6RWO - chains A and D of the 16 polymer chains in the assembly; structure by electron microscopy, 3.05 A resolution.

[Chain A (and D)]
Name: Pol protein
Organism: Simian immunodeficiency virus
Notes: chain D of this document is another copy of the same molecule, construct and numbering; everything in this record applies to it too
UniProt: E1ANT8 (E1ANT8_SIV); residues 1-289 here correspond to UniProt positions 735-1023 (UniProt number = residue number + 734)
Chain sequence (290 residues; each row starts with the number of its first residue; numbering starts at 0):
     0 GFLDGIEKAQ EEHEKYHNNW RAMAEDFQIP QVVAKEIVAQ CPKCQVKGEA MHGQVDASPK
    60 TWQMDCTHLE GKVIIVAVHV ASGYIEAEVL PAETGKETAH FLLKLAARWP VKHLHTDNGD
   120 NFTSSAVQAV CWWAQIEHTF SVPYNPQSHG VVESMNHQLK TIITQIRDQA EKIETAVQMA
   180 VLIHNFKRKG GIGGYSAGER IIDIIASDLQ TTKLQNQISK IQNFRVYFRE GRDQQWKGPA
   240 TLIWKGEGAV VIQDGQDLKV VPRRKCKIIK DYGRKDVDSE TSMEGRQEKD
Not modelled in the structure: 270-289 (chain D: 0-56, 141-149, 273-289)
Differences from the reference sequence: expression tag (0); engineered mutation Asp-119 (Ala853 in E1ANT8), Ser-140 (Gly874 in E1ANT8), His-148 (Gln882 in E1ANT8)
Metal / ion sites: Zn2+: His-12, His-16, Cys-40, Cys-43; Mg2+ site 1: Asp-64, Asp-116 (together with Bictegravir); Mg2+ site 2: Asp-64, Glu-152 (together with Bictegravir)
Residues lining bound ligands: Bictegravir (KLQ): Asp-64, Asp-116, Asn-117, Gly-118, Tyr-143, Pro-145, Gln-146, Glu-152
Reported in the primary citation:
  - contacts within the chain: Thr-97/Phe-121 (hydrophobic contact), His-114/Ser-140 (hydrogen bond), Asp-116/Phe-121 (hydrophobic contact), His-114/Thr-138 (hydrogen bond), Ser-140/His-148, His-148/Glu-152
  - Mg2+ coordination: Glu-152
  - conformationally variable residues: His-148

[Chain A / chain D interface]
Contacting residue pairs - 46 pairs, chain A then chain D:
  Met-50(A) with Arg-231(D)
  Gln-53(A) with Arg-228(D); Glu-229(D), hydrogen bond (side chain-backbone); Asp-232(D), hydrogen bond (side chain-backbone); Lys-264(D), hydrogen bond
  Asp-55(A) with Arg-263(D)
  Ala-56(A) with Arg-263(D), hydrogen bond (backbone-backbone); Cys-265(D)
  Pro-58(A) with Arg-262(D)
  Ala-80(A) with Lys-266(D)
  Ile-191(A) with Tyr-226(D), hydrophobic
  Tyr-194(A) with Ile-268(D), hydrophobic; Asp-270(D); Tyr-271(D), hydrogen bond (side chain-backbone)
  Asp-202(A) with Ile-268(D); Lys-269(D), hydrogen bond (side chain-backbone); Asp-270(D); Tyr-271(D)
  Ile-203(A) with Ile-268(D), hydrophobic
  Ser-206(A) with Phe-223(D); Ile-267(D), hydrogen bond (side chain-backbone)
  Asp-207(A) with Lys-244(D), salt bridge
  Gln-209(A) with Phe-223(D); Lys-269(D)
  Thr-210(A) with Ile-220(D); Leu-241(D); Lys-244(D)
  Thr-211(A) with Lys-244(D)
  Leu-213(A) with Gln-216(D)
  Gln-214(A) with Ile-220(D); Trp-243(D); Lys-244(D), hydrogen bond (side chain-backbone)
  Gln-216(A) with Gln-216(D)
  Ile-217(A) with Gln-216(D); Ile-217(D)
  Lys-219(A) with Gln-209(D)
  Ile-220(A) with Gln-209(D); Leu-213(D), hydrophobic
  Ile-242(A) with Trp-243(D), hydrophobic
  Trp-243(A) with Gln-221(D); Ile-242(D), hydrophobic; Gln-252(D); Leu-257(D), hydrophobic
  Leu-257(A) with Ala-248(D); Val-250(D), hydrophobic
  Val-259(A) with Val-259(D), hydrophobic
Also at the interface, not in a pair above, chain A (31 interface residues in all): Glu-48, Val-54, Ser-57, Gly-192, Ser-218, Val-250
Also at the interface, not in a pair above, chain D (34 interface residues in all): Lys-219, Trp-235, Gly-245

[Summary]
31 residues of chain A face 34 of chain D across their interface, with 8 hydrogen bonds and 1 salt bridge.
Polar contacts include Asp-207(A)/Lys-244(D), Gln-53(A)/Glu-229(D) and Gln-53(A)/Asp-232(D). Chain A binds
Bictegravir. The Zn2+ site is built by His-12(A), His-16(A), Cys-40(A) and Cys-43(A). The paper reports Mg2+
coordination by Glu-152(A); conformational variability at His-148(A).
Chain A and chain D are both Pol protein (Simian immunodeficiency virus); the structure, SIVrcm intasome
(Q148H/G140S) in complex with bictegravir, was determined by electron microscopy, deposited together with
6RWL, 6RWM and 6RWN.
